3GTQ - chains A and I of the 12 polymer chains in the assembly; structure by X-ray diffraction, 3.80 A resolution.

[Chain A]
Molecule: DNA-directed RNA polymerase II subunit RPB1
From: Saccharomyces cerevisiae
Notes: EC 2.7.7.6; fragment: DNA-directed RNA polymerase II largest subunit
Reference sequence: P04050 (RPB1_YEAST); numbering as in UniProt (aligned over 1-1733)
Chain sequence (1733 residues; row label = number of the first residue in the row):
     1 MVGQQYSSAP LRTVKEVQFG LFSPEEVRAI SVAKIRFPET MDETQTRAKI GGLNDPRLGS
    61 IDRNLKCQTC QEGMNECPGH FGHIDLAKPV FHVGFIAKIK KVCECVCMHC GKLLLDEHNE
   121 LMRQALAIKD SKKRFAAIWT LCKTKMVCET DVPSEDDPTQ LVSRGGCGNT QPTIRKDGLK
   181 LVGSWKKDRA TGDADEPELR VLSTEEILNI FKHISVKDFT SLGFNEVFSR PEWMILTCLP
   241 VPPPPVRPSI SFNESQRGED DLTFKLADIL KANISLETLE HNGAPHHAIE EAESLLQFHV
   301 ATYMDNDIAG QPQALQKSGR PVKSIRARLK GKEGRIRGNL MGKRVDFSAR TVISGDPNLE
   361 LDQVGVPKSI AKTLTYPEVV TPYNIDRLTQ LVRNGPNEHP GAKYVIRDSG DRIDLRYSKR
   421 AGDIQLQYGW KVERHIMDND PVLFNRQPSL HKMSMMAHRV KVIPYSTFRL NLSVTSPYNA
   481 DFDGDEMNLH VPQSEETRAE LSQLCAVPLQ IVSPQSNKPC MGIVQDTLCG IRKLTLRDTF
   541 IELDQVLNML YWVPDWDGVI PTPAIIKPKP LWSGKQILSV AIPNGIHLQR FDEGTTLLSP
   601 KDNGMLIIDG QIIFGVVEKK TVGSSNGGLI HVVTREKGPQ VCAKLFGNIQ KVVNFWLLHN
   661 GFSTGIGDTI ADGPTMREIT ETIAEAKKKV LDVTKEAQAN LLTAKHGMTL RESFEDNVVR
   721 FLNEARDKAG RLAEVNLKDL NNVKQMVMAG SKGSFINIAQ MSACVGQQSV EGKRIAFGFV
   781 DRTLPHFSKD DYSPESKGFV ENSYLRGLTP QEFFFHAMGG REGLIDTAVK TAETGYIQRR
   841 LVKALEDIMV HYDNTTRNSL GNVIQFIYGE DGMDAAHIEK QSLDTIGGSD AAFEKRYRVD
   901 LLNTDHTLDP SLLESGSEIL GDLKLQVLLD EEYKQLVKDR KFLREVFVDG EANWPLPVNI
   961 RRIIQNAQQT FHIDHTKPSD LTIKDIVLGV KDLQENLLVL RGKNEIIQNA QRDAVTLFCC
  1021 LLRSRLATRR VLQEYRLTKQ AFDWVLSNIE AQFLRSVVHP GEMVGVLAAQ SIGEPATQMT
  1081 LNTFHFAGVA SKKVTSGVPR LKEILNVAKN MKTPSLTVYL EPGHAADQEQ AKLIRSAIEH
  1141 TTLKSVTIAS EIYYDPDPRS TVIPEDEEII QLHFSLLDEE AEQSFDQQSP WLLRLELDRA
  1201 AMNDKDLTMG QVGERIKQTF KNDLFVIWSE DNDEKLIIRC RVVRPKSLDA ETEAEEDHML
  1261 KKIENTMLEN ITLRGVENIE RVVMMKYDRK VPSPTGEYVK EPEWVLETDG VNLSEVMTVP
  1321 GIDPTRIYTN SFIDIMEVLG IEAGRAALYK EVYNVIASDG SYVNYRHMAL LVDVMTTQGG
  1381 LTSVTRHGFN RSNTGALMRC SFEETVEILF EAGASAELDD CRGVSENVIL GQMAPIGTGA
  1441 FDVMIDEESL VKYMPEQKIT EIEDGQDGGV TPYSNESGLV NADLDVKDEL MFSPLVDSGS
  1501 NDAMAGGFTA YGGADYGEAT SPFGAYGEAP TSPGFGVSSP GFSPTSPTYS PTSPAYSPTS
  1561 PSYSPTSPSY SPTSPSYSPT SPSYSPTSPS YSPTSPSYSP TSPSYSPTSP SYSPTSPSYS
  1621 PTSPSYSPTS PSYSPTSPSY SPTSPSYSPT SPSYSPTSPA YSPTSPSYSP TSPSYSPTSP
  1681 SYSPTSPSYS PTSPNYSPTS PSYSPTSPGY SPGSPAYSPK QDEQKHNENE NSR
Disordered / not traced: 1-2, 155-160, 187-198, 1082-1091, 1177-1186, 1244-1253, 1446-1733
Bound ions: Zn2+ site 1: C67, C70; Zn2+ site 2 near C167 (its only coordinating residue here)
Curated features (UniProtKB/Swiss-Prot):
  - region: P248 to D260 (Lid loop), N306 to K323 (Rudder loop), P810 to E822 (Bridging helix)
  - binding site (Zn(2+)): C67, C70, C77, H80, C107, C110, C148, C167
  - binding site (Mg(2+)): D481, D483, D485
  - modified residue: T1471 (Phosphothreonine)
  - cross-link (Glycyl lysine isopeptide (Lys-Gly)): K695 (interchain with G-Cter in ubiquitin), K1246 (interchain with G-Cter in ubiquitin), K1350 (interchain with G-Cter in ubiquitin)
  - natural variant: S1653 to P1659 (deletion: In strain: A364A)
  - mutagenesis: K1246 (K1246R: Impairs ubiquitination during transcription stress)

[Chain I]
Molecule: DNA-directed RNA polymerase II subunit RPB9
From: Saccharomyces cerevisiae
Notes: fragment: DNA-directed RNA polymerase II subunit 9
Reference sequence: P27999 (RPB9_YEAST); residues 1-122 here = UniProt positions 1-122
Chain sequence (122 residues; row label = number of the first residue in the row):
     1 MTTFRFCRDC NNMLYPREDK ENNRLLFECR TCSYVEEAGS PLVYRHELIT NIGETAGVVQ
    61 DIGSDPTLPR SDRECPKCHS RENVFFQSQQ RRKDTSMVLF FVCLSCSHIF TSDQKNKRTQ
   121 FS
Disordered / not traced: 1, 121-122
Bound ions: Zn2+ site 1: C7, C10; Zn2+ site 2: C75, C78, C103, C106
Curated features (UniProtKB/Swiss-Prot):
  - zinc finger: C7 to C32 (C4-type), S71 to T111 (TFIIS-type)
  - binding site (Zn(2+)): C7, C10, C29, C32, C75, C78, C103, C106
  - modified residue: S40 (Phosphoserine)

[Interface between chain A and chain I]
Residue-residue contacts - 59 pairs, chain A then chain I:
  A697(A) - M97(I)
  Q698(A) - Q87(I)
  Q698(A) - M97(I)
  Q698(A) - V98(I)
  Q698(A) - L99(I)
  Q698(A) - S112(I)  hydrogen bond (backbone-side chain)
  A699(A) - S112(I)
  N700(A) - D113(I)  hydrogen bond
  N700(A) - K115(I)
  N700(A) - N116(I)  hydrogen bond
  L701(A) - Q114(I)
  L701(A) - K115(I)
  T709(A) - K93(I)
  T709(A) - D94(I)
  R711(A) - Q87(I)  hydrogen bond
  R711(A) - R91(I)
  R711(A) - T95(I)  hydrogen bond
  R711(A) - S96(I)  hydrogen bond (side chain-backbone)
  R711(A) - M97(I)
  F714(A) - M97(I)  hydrophobic
  D781(A) - R91(I)  salt bridge
  R782(A) - T67(I)
  S788(A) - T67(I)
  S788(A) - P69(I)
  K789(A) - D65(I)  salt bridge
  K789(A) - T67(I)  hydrogen bond
  K789(A) - P69(I)
  D790(A) - F86(I)
  D790(A) - Q87(I)  hydrogen bond (side chain-backbone)
  D790(A) - R91(I)  salt bridge
  Y792(A) - Q87(I)
  Y792(A) - R91(I)  hydrogen bond
  T1147(A) - I49(I)
  I1148(A) - E47(I)
  I1148(A) - L48(I)  hydrogen bond (backbone-backbone)
  I1148(A) - I49(I)  hydrogen bond (backbone-backbone)
  A1149(A) - R45(I)
  A1149(A) - E47(I)
  S1150(A) - Y44(I)
  S1150(A) - R45(I)
  S1150(A) - H46(I)  hydrogen bond (backbone-backbone)
  E1151(A) - Y44(I)
  E1151(A) - R45(I)  salt bridge
  I1152(A) - V43(I)  hydrogen bond (backbone-backbone)
  I1152(A) - Y44(I)  hydrogen bond (backbone-backbone)
  Y1153(A) - P41(I)
  Y1153(A) - L42(I)  hydrophobic
  Y1154(A) - E18(I)  hydrogen bond
  Y1154(A) - R24(I)
  Y1154(A) - L25(I)  hydrophobic
  Y1154(A) - P41(I)  hydrogen bond (backbone-backbone)
  P1190(A) - E18(I)
  W1191(A) - V43(I)  hydrophobic
  D1198(A) - I49(I)
  D1257(A) - P16(I)
  K1261(A) - Y44(I)
  E1264(A) - Y44(I)
  E1264(A) - H46(I)  salt bridge
  L1268(A) - L48(I)  hydrophobic
Interface residues without a listed pair, chain A (34 interface residues in all): L710, K1144, P1156, V1162, E1196
Interface residues without a listed pair, chain I (37 interface residues in all): R17, D19, N23, F85, Q89, R92

[Summary]
The interface between chain A and chain I involves 34 residues on one side and 37 on the other, with 16
hydrogen bonds and 5 salt bridges. Polar contacts include D781(A)-R91(I), K789(A)-D65(I) and D790(A)-R91(I).
Chain A is DNA-directed RNA polymerase II subunit RPB1 and chain I is DNA-directed RNA polymerase II subunit
RPB9, both from Saccharomyces cerevisiae; the structure, Backtracked RNA polymerase II complex induced by
damage, was determined by X-ray diffraction, deposited together with 3GTG, 3GTJ, 3GTK, 3GTL, 3GTM, 3GTO and
3GTP.
